PDB entry 8DQW | electron microscopy, 2.10 A resolution | chains F and H of the 10 polymer chains in the assembly

# Chain F
Protein: DNA damage checkpoint control protein RAD17
Organism: Saccharomyces cerevisiae
UniProt: A0A8H4BW58 (A0A8H4BW58_YEASX); residue numbers follow UniProt; this construct covers 1-401
Amino-acid sequence (401 residues; row label = number of the first residue in the row):
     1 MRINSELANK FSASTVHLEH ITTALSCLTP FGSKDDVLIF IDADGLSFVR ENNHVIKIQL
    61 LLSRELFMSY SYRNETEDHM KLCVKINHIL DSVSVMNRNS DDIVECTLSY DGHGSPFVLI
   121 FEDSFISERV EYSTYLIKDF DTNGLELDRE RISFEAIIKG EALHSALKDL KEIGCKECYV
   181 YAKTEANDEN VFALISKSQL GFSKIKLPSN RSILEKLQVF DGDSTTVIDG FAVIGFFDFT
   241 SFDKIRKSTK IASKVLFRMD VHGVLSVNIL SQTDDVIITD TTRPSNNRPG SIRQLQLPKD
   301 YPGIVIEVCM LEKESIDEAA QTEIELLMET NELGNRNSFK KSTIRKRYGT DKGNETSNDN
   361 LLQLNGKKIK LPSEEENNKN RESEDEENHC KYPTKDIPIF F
Unresolved in the structure: 1-6, 272-301, 330-401

# Chain H
Protein: DNA damage checkpoint control protein MEC3
Organism: Saccharomyces cerevisiae
UniProt: Q02574 (MEC3_YEAST); residue numbers follow UniProt; this construct covers 1-474
Amino-acid sequence (474 residues; row label = number of the first residue in the row):
     1 MKLKLIVNGC EAPDDYKLLR TTINTVASLR KTAILRFNSE RLTIISTPKS SLNSSNNGTI
    61 LRGDTGQLWC TIPHDVFRLY TVISARELNT ITMECNCDSL LSVFKRYDRV MNQGSSSNMT
   121 IKLQSMPEWN TNNGTLSGGT AGGVDTTSKP NPICALGITF EEIVHTSGPN DAIVMNGGVD
   181 EHNGLPTTVG TGNLLASNKV IMHSFKVPVK LLFRAQDTRI QEPMINYIQL MMYKLPPISG
   241 EFGSAFHGFI RRVERYSNVN HIHLMGVKKK EHGNEGDDVE LKIIVNELDW HLEICWNGPL
   301 DSVIQRQEGL TDNPSQNQHI DTDGRQEEGS LPIIEADKPM SSLYTNTRDR EMEENIRYDE
   361 DLLRIEDSSI ADTRGNIYTA DTSGDTEFND ISVMVEKAEQ ESSSTHEVII RCKDWKVCSK
   421 LYAAFEEVVL AISHDESCVF HCSLDRGSLE DSEDVEKPRE RGQIIYYIAR SKGL
Unresolved in the structure: 130-150, 164-200, 270-276, 305-389, 449-456
Swiss-Prot annotation at these positions:
  - modified residue: Ser452 (Phosphoserine)

# How chain F and chain H interact
Contacting residue pairs (34; chain F residue first):
  His88(F) - Asp289(H)
  His88(F) - Trp290(H)
  Asp91(F) - Trp290(H)
  Ser92(F) - Trp290(H)  hydrogen bond
  Val95(F) - Tyr256(H)  hydrophobic
  Arg98(F) - Arg255(H)
  Glu122(F) - Asn297(H)
  Phe125(F) - Phe242(H)  hydrophobic
  Phe125(F) - Ala245(H)  hydrophobic
  Phe125(F) - Cys295(H)
  Phe125(F) - Trp296(H)
  Phe125(F) - Asn297(H)  hydrogen bond (backbone-backbone)
  Phe125(F) - Gly298(H)
  Ile126(F) - Ala245(H)
  Ile126(F) - Phe249(H)  hydrophobic
  Ile126(F) - Arg252(H)
  Ile126(F) - Ile294(H)  hydrophobic
  Ile126(F) - Cys295(H)
  Ile126(F) - Asn297(H)
  Ser127(F) - Glu293(H)
  Ser127(F) - Ile294(H)
  Ser127(F) - Cys295(H)  hydrogen bond (backbone-backbone)
  Ser127(F) - Asn297(H)
  Glu128(F) - Arg252(H)  salt bridge
  Glu128(F) - Glu293(H)
  Glu128(F) - Ile294(H)
  Arg129(F) - His291(H)
  Arg129(F) - Leu292(H)
  Arg129(F) - Glu293(H)  hydrogen bond (backbone-backbone)
  Val130(F) - Trp290(H)
  Val130(F) - His291(H)
  Val130(F) - Leu292(H)  hydrophobic
  Glu131(F) - Trp290(H)
  Glu131(F) - His291(H)  hydrogen bond (backbone-backbone)
Interface residues without a listed pair, chain F (16 interface residues in all): Met96, Asn99, Tyr132
Interface residues without a listed pair, chain H (17 interface residues in all): Gly248

# In short
Chain F and chain H form an interface of 16 and 17 residues respectively; the contacts include 5 hydrogen
bonds and 1 salt bridge. Polar contacts include Glu128(F)-Arg252(H), Ser92(F)-Trp290(H) and
Phe125(F)-Asn297(H).
Here chain F is DNA damage checkpoint control protein RAD17 and chain H is DNA damage checkpoint control
protein MEC3, both from Saccharomyces cerevisiae. Entry 8DQW (Open state of Rad24-RFC:9-1-1 bound to a 5'
ss/dsDNA junction) was determined by electron microscopy, deposited together with 8DQX, 8DQZ, 8DR0, 8DR1,
8DR3, 8DR4 and 3 further entries.
